PDB entry 1VQP | X-ray diffraction, 2.25 A resolution | chains 0 and 1 of the 32 polymer chains in the assembly

[Chain 0]
Molecule: 23S ribosomal RNA
From: Haloarcula marismortui
Sequence (2922 nucleotides; row label = number of the first residue in the row):
     2 UUGGCUACUA UGCCAGCUGG UGGAUUGCUC GGCUCAGGCG CUGAUGAAGG ACGUGCCAAG
    62 CUGCGAUAAG CCAUGGGGAG CCGCACGGAG GCGAAGAACC AUGGAUUUCC GAAUGAGAAU
   122 CUCUCUAACA AUUGCUUCGC GCAAUGAGGA ACCCCGAGAA CUGAAACAUC UCAGUAUCGG
   182 GAGGAACAGA AAACGCAAUG UGAUGUCGUU AGUAACCGCG AGUGAACGCG AUACAGCCCA
   242 AACCGAAGCC CUCACGGGCA AUGUGGUGUC AGGGCUACCU CUCAUCAGCC GACCGUCUCG
   302 ACGAAGUCUC UUGGAACAGA GCGUGAUACA GGGUGACAAC CCCGUACUCG AGACCAGUAC
   362 GACGUGCGGU AGUGCCAGAG UAGCGGGGGU UGGAUAUCCC UCGCGAAUAA CGCAGGCAUC
   422 GACUGCGAAG GCUAAACACA ACCUGAGACC GAUAGUGAAC AAGUAGUGUG AACGAACGCU
   482 GCAAAGUACC CUCAGAAGGG AGGCGAAAUA GAGCAUGAAA UCAGUUGGCG AUCGAGCGAC
   542 AGGGCAUACA AGGUCCCUCG ACGAAUGACC GACGCGCGAG CGUCCAGUAA GACUCACGGG
   602 AAGCCGAUGU UCUGUCGUAC GUUUUGAAAA ACGAGCCAGG GAGUGUGUCU GCAUGGCAAG
   662 UCUAACCGGA GUAUCCGGGG AGGCACAGGG AAACCGACAU GGCCGCAGGG CUUUGCCCGA
   722 GGGCCGCCGU CUUCAAGGGC GGGGAGCCAU GUGGACACGA CCCGAAUCCG GACGAUCUAC
   782 GCAUGGACAA GAUGAAGCGU GCCGAAAGGC ACGUGGAAGU CUGUUAGAGU UGGUGUCCUA
   842 CAAUACCCUC UCGUGAUCUA UGUGUAGGGG UGAAAGGCCC AUCGAGUCCG GCAACAGCUG
   902 GUUCCAAUCG AAACAUGUCG AAGCAUGACC UCCGCCGAGG UAGUCUGUGA GGUAGAGCGA
   962 CCGAUUGGUG UGUCCGCCUC CGAGAGGAGU CGGCACACCU GUCAAACUCC AAACUUACAG
  1022 ACGCCGUUUG ACGCGGGGAU UCCGGUGCGC GGGGUAAGCC UGUGUACCAG GAGGGGAACA
  1082 ACCCAGAGAU AGGUUAAGGU CCCCAAGUGU GGAUUAAGUG UAAUCCUCUG AAGGUGGUCU
  1142 CGAGCCCUAG ACAGCCGGGA GGUGAGCUUA GAAGCAGCUA CCCUCUAAGA AAAGCGUAAC
  1202 AGCUUACCGG CCGAGGUUUG AGGCGCCCAA AAUGAUCGGG ACUCAAAUCC ACCACCGAGA
  1262 CCUGUCCGUA CCACUCAUAC UGGUAAUCGA GUAGAUUGGC GCUCUAAUUG GAUGGAAGUA
  1322 GGGGUGAAAA CUCCUAUGGA CCGAUUAGUG ACGAAAAUCC UGGCCAUAGU AGCAGCGAUA
  1382 GUCGGGUGAG AACCCCGACG GCCUAAUGGA UAAGGGUUCC UCAGCACUGC UGAUCAGCUG
  1442 AGGGUUAGCC GGUCCUAAGU CAUACCGCAA CUCGACUAUG ACGAAAUGGG AAACGGGUUA
  1502 AUAUUCCCGU GCCACUAUGC AGUGAAAGUU GACGCCCUGG GGUCGAUCAC GCUGGGCAUU
  1562 CGCCCAGUCG AACCGUCCAA CUCCGUGGAA GCCGUAAUGG CAGGAAGCGG ACGAACGGCG
  1622 GCAUAGGGAA ACGUGAUUCA ACCUGGGGCC CAUGAAAAGA CGAGCAUAGU GUCCGUACCG
  1682 AGAACCGACA CAGGUGUCCA UGGCGGCGAA AGCCAAGGCC UGUCGGGAGC AACCAACGUU
  1742 AGGGAAUUCG GCAAGUUAGU CCCGUACCUU CGGAAGAAGG GAUGCCUGCU CCGGAACGGA
  1802 GCAGGUCGCA GUGACUCGGA AGCUCGGACU GUCUAGUAAC AACAUAGGUG ACCGCAAAUC
  1862 CGCAAGGACU CGUACGGUCA CUGAAUCCUG CCCAGUGCAG GUAUCUGAAC ACCUCGUACA
  1922 AGAGGACGAA GGACCUGUCA ACGGCGGGGG UAACUAUGAC CCUCUUAAGG UAGCGUAGUA
  1982 CCUUGCCGCA UCAGUAGCGG CUUGCAUGAA UGGAUUAACC AGAGCUUCAC UGUCCCAACG
  2042 UUGGGCCCGG UGAACUGUAC AUUCCAGUGC GGAGUCUGGA GACACCCAGG GGGAAGCGAA
  2102 GACCCUAUGG AGCUUUACUG CAGGCUGUCG CUGAGACGUG GUCGCCGAUG UGCAGCAUAG
  2162 GUAGGAGACA CUACACAGGU ACCCGCGCUA GCGGGCCACC GAGUCAACAG UGAAAUACUA
  2222 CCCGUCGGUG ACUGCGACUC UCACUCCGGG AGGAGGACAC CGAUAGCCGG GCAGUUUGAC
  2282 UGGGGCGGUA CGCGCUCGAA AAGAUAUCGA GCGCGCCCUA UGGCUAUCUC AGCCGGGACA
  2342 GAGACCCGGC GAAGAGUGCA AGAGCAAAAG AUAGCUUGAC AGUGUUCUUC CCAACGAGGA
  2402 ACGCUGACGC GAAAGCGUGG UCUAGCGAAC CAAUUAGCCU GCUUGAUGCG GGCAAUUGAU
  2462 GACAGAAAAG CUACCCUAGG GAUAACAGAG UCGUCACUCG CAAGAGCACA UAUCGACCGA
  2522 GUGGCUUGCU ACCUCGAUGU CGGUUCCCUC CAUCCUGCCC GUGCAGAAGC GGGCAAGGGU
  2582 GAGGUUGUUC GCCUAUUAAA GGAGGUCGUG AGCUGGGUUU AGACCGUCGU GAGACAGGUC
  2642 GGCUGCUAUC UACUGGGUGU GUAAUGGUGU CUGACAAGAA CGACCGUAUA GUACGAGAGG
  2702 AACUACGGUU GGUGGCCACU GGUGUACCGG UUGUUCGAGA GAGCACGUGC CGGGUAGCCA
  2762 CGCCACACGG GGUAAGAGCU GAACGCAUCU AAGCUCGAAA CCCACUUGGA AAAGAGACAC
  2822 CGCCGAGGUC CCGCGUACAA GACGCGGUCG AUAGACUCGG GGUGUGCGCG UCGAGGUAAC
  2882 GAGACGUUAA GCCCACGAGC ACUAACAGAC CAAAGCCAUC AU
Disordered / not traced: 2-9, 126-127, 715, 971-998, 1560, 1952-1963, 2137-2236, 2339-2343, 2665-2666, 2915-2923
Differences from the reference sequence: modified residue (628, 2587-2588, 2619, 2621)
Modified residues: 1MA (6-hydro-1-methyladenosine-5'-monophosphate) at position 628, OMU (o2'-methyluridine 5'-monophosphate) at position 2587, OMG (o2'-methylguanosine-5'-monophosphate) at position 2588, UR3 (3-methyluridine-5'-monophoshate) at position 2619, PSU (pseudouridine-5'-monophosphate) at position 2621
Ion coordination: Mg2+ site 1 near G28 (its only coordinating residue here); Sr2+ site 1: G33, C34, U457; Na+ site 1: C40, C443; Na+ site 2: G56, A59, G61; Sr2+ site 2: G84, C85 (shared with 1 residue of chain T); Sr2+ site 3: C85, A86, C87 (shared with 1 residue of chain T); Na+ site 3 near U107 (its only coordinating residue here); Mg2+ site 2 near U115 (its only coordinating residue here); Na+ site 4: C141, G142; Na+ site 5 near U146 (its only coordinating residue here); Sr2+ site 4: G147, A183 (shared with 1 residue of chain M); Mg2+ site 3: C162, U2276; 3 more K+ sites not listed; 76 more Mg2+ sites not listed; 56 more Na+ sites not listed; 87 more Sr2+ sites not listed

[Chain 1]
Name: 50S ribosomal protein L37e
From: Haloarcula marismortui
UniProtKB: P32410 (RL37_HALMA); residues 0-56 here = UniProt positions 0-56
Amino-acid sequence (57 residues; row label = number of the first residue in the row; numbering starts at 0):
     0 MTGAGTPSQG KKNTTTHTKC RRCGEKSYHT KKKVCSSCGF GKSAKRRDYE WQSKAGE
Disordered / not traced: 0
Ion coordination: Sr2+ site 1: Lys10, Asn12 (shared with U862(0) of chain 0); Cd2+: Cys19, Cys22, Cys34, Cys37; Sr2+ site 2: Gly40 (shared with C1462(0), A1463(0) of chain 0); Sr2+ site 3 near Asp47 (its only coordinating residue here)

[Chain 0 / chain 1 interface]
Residue-residue contacts (121):
  A49(0) with Arg45(1), base contact
  G50(0) with Arg21(1), hydrogen bond to the base
  G51(0) with Cys22(1), hydrogen bond to the sugar; Gly23(1), hydrogen bond to the sugar
  A52(0) with Lys18(1), phosphate contact
  C53(0) with Lys18(1), salt bridge to the phosphate
  C111(0) with Arg20(1), hydrogen bond to the sugar
  G112(0) with Arg20(1), salt bridge to the phosphate; Arg21(1), phosphate contact; Phe39(1), phosphate contact
  A113(0) with Arg21(1), salt bridge to the phosphate; Phe39(1), phosphate contact; Ala43(1), phosphate contact
  A119(0) with Arg20(1), base contact
  A120(0) with Thr17(1), base contact; Lys18(1), hydrogen bond to the sugar; Arg20(1), salt bridge to the phosphate; Tyr27(1), hydrogen bond to the phosphate; Thr29(1), hydrogen bond to the base; Lys32(1), salt bridge to the phosphate
  U121(0) with Lys18(1), base contact; Cys19(1), base contact; Arg20(1), sugar contact; Gly23(1), base contact
  A148(0) with Ala43(1), phosphate contact; Lys44(1), salt bridge to the phosphate; Arg45(1), phosphate contact
  G149(0) with Lys44(1), phosphate contact; Arg45(1), hydrogen bond to the phosphate
  A177(0) with Ala54(1), phosphate contact
  U178(0) with Glu49(1), phosphate contact; Trp50(1), phosphate contact; Ala54(1), phosphate contact
  C179(0) with Tyr48(1), phosphate contact; Glu49(1), hydrogen bond to the phosphate
  G182(0) with Lys44(1), salt bridge to the phosphate
  U470(0) with Thr15(1), hydrogen bond to the sugar; His16(1), sugar contact; Lys25(1), phosphate contact
  G471(0) with His16(1), hydrogen bond to the sugar; Lys25(1), salt bridge to the phosphate; Ser26(1), phosphate contact; Ser35(1), hydrogen bond to the sugar
  A472(0) with Ser26(1), hydrogen bond to the phosphate; Ser35(1), sugar contact; Ser36(1), phosphate contact; Arg46(1), hydrogen bond to the sugar; Trp50(1), sugar contact
  A473(0) with Arg46(1), salt bridge to the phosphate; Gln51(1), hydrogen bond to the phosphate
  G771(0) with Trp50(1), base contact
  G772(0) with Tyr48(1), sugar contact; Trp50(1), hydrogen bond to the sugar
  A773(0) with Arg46(1), hydrogen bond to the sugar; Tyr48(1), hydrogen bond to the phosphate; Trp50(1), sugar contact
  C774(0) with Ser35(1), phosphate contact; Arg46(1), salt bridge to the phosphate
  G775(0) with His16(1), salt bridge to the phosphate; His28(1), salt bridge to the phosphate; Lys31(1), phosphate contact; Ser35(1), phosphate contact
  A776(0) with His28(1), salt bridge to the phosphate; Lys31(1), salt bridge to the phosphate
  U777(0) with Lys11(1), sugar contact; Asn12(1), hydrogen bond to the base; Thr13(1), hydrogen bond to the base; Thr15(1), base contact
  C778(0) with Ser7(1), sugar contact; Lys10(1), phosphate contact; Lys11(1), sugar contact
  U779(0) with Lys10(1), salt bridge to the phosphate
  A843(0) with Thr5(1), sugar contact
  U845(0) with Gly2(1), sugar contact; Gly4(1), phosphate contact; Thr5(1), hydrogen bond to the phosphate
  A846(0) with Pro6(1), phosphate contact
  U862(0) with Asn12(1), phosphate contact
  G863(0) with Lys30(1), salt bridge to the phosphate
  U864(0) with Lys30(1), salt bridge to the phosphate
  C881(0) with Lys11(1), hydrogen bond to the base
  A882(0) with Ala3(1), sugar contact; Gly4(1), sugar contact; Thr5(1), base contact
  U883(0) with Ala3(1), phosphate contact
  C890(0) with Trp50(1), hydrogen bond to the sugar
  G891(0) with Trp50(1), sugar contact; Ser52(1), sugar contact; Lys53(1), salt bridge to the phosphate; Ala54(1), phosphate contact
  G892(0) with Lys53(1), salt bridge to the phosphate; Ala54(1), hydrogen bond to the phosphate
  C893(0) with Lys53(1), phosphate contact
  A894(0) with Lys53(1), salt bridge to the phosphate
  A1414(0) with Asn12(1), hydrogen bond to the sugar
  G1415(0) with Asn12(1), sugar contact; Thr14(1), hydrogen bond to the phosphate
  U1473(0) with Lys41(1), hydrogen bond to the base; Ser42(1), hydrogen bond to the base
  C1474(0) with Lys41(1), phosphate contact
  C1687(0) with Gln8(1), hydrogen bond to the sugar; Gly9(1), hydrogen bond to the base; Lys11(1), sugar contact
  G1688(0) with Thr5(1), sugar contact; Gln8(1), sugar contact
  G1694(0) with Thr5(1), hydrogen bond to the base; Pro6(1), sugar contact; Gly9(1), base contact
  G1695(0) with Pro6(1), hydrogen bond to the sugar; Gly9(1), hydrogen bond to the base; Lys10(1), sugar contact
  U1696(0) with Gly9(1), sugar contact; Lys10(1), sugar contact
  A1836(0) with Thr1(1), hydrogen bond to the sugar; Gly2(1), sugar contact; Ala3(1), hydrogen bond to the sugar; Ser7(1), base contact
  G1837(0) with Thr1(1), hydrogen bond to the phosphate; Gly2(1), base contact; Ala3(1), hydrogen bond to the base; Gly4(1), hydrogen bond to the base
Other interface residues (no listed pair), chain 0 (60 interface residues in all): A114, A152, A844, A861, A1413

[Overview]
60 residues of chain 0 and 47 residues of chain 1 are in contact; the contacts include 38 hydrogen bonds and
20 salt bridges. Polar pairs include G50(0)-Arg21(1), A120(0)-Thr29(1) and U777(0)-Asn12(1). The Sr2+ site 1
is built by G33(0), C34(0) and U457(0).
Here chain 0 is 23S ribosomal RNA and chain 1 is 50S ribosomal protein L37e, both from Haloarcula marismortui.
Entry 1VQP (The structure of the transition state analogue "RAP" bound to the large ribosomal subunit of
haloarcula ...) was determined by X-ray diffraction, deposited together with 1VQ4, 1VQ5, 1VQ8, 1VQ9, 1VQK,
1VQL, 1VQM and 1VQO.
